PDB entry 9N5D | X-ray diffraction, 3.35 A resolution | chains C and K of the 13 polymer chains in the assembly

# Chain C
Protein: DNA-directed RNA polymerase II subunit RPB3
Source organism: Saccharomyces cerevisiae S288C
UniProtKB: P16370 (RPB3_YEAST); numbering as in UniProt (aligned over 1-318)
Sequence (318 residues; row label = number of the first residue in the row):
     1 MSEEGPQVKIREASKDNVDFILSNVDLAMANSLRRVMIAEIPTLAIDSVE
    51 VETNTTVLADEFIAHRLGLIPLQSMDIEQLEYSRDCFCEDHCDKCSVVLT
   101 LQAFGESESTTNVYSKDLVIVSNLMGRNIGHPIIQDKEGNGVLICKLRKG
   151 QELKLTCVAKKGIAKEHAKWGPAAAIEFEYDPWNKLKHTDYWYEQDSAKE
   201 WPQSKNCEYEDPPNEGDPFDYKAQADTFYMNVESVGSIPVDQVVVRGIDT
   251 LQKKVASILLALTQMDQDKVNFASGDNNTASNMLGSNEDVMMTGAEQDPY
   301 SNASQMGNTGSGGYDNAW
Not modelled in the structure: 1, 269-318
Swiss-Prot annotation at these positions:
  - binding site (Zn(2+)): Cys86, Cys88, Cys92, Cys95
  - modified residue: Ser2 (N-acetylserine)
  - natural variant: Ala30 (A30D: In mutant RPB3-1)
  - mutagenesis: Lys9 (K9E: Transcript termination readthrough)
Ion coordination: Zn2+: Cys88, Cys92, Cys95

# Chain K
Protein: DNA-directed RNA polymerase II subunit RPB11
Source organism: Saccharomyces cerevisiae S288C
UniProtKB: P38902 (RPB11_YEAST); numbering as in UniProt (aligned over 1-120)
Sequence (120 residues; numbered 1 to 120; the number before each row is that of its first residue):
     1 MNAPDRFELFLLGEGESKLKIDPDTKAPNAVVITFEKEDHTLGNLIRAEL
    51 LNDRKVLFAAYKVEHPFFARFKLRIQTTEGYDPKDALKNACNSIINKLGA
   101 LKTNFETEWNLQTLAADDAF
Not modelled in the structure: 115-120
Swiss-Prot annotation at these positions:
  - mutagenesis: Glu108 (E108G/V: Transcript termination readthrough; E108K: Transcript termination readthrough. Lethal), Leu111 (L111P: Transcript termination readthrough), Leu114 (L114P: Transcript termination readthrough)

# How chain C and chain K interact
Contacting residue pairs - 68 pairs, chain C then chain K:
  Ser2(C) with Asn104(K), hydrogen bond
  Glu3(C) with Asn104(K), hydrogen bond (backbone-side chain)
  Glu4(C) with Ala100(K)
  Pro6(C) with Lys97(K); Leu101(K), hydrophobic; Asn104(K), hydrogen bond (backbone-side chain)
  Val8(C) with Leu101(K), hydrophobic; Asn104(K); Phe105(K), hydrophobic; Glu108(K)
  Lys9(C) with Glu108(K); Gln112(K)
  Ile10(C) with Phe105(K), hydrophobic; Glu108(K); Trp109(K); Gln112(K), hydrogen bond (backbone-side chain)
  Ala13(C) with Leu114(K)
  Ser14(C) with Leu114(K)
  Phe20(C) with Phe105(K), hydrophobic
  Leu22(C) with Leu101(K), hydrophobic
  Asp26(C) with Lys97(K), salt bridge
  Ala28(C) with Asn44(K); Leu45(K); Ala48(K), hydrophobic
  Met29(C) with Leu45(K); Ile94(K); Lys97(K); Leu98(K), hydrophobic
  Ser32(C) with Thr41(K), hydrogen bond (side chain-backbone); Leu45(K)
  Arg35(C) with Asp39(K), salt bridge; His40(K); Thr41(K), hydrogen bond
  Val36(C) with Thr41(K)
  Arg84(C) with Phe10(K); Leu11(K)
  Ile163(C) with Phe10(K), hydrophobic
  Ala164(C) with Arg6(K)
  Lys165(C) with Arg6(K), hydrogen bond (backbone-side chain); Asp39(K), salt bridge
  Glu166(C) with Arg6(K), hydrogen bond (backbone-side chain); Phe10(K)
  His167(C) with Arg6(K)
  Val240(C) with Trp109(K), hydrophobic
  Asp241(C) with Trp109(K), hydrogen bond
  Val244(C) with Phe105(K), hydrophobic
  Val245(C) with Lys102(K)
  Ile248(C) with Leu98(K)
  Asp249(C) with Lys102(K), salt bridge
  Leu251(C) with Leu45(K), hydrophobic
  Gln252(C) with Ile95(K); Leu98(K); Lys102(K)
  Lys254(C) with Glu38(K), salt bridge; Leu42(K)
  Val255(C) with Cys91(K), hydrophobic; Ile95(K), hydrophobic
  Ala256(C) with Ile95(K)
  Ile258(C) with Lys18(K); Leu19(K), hydrophobic; Phe35(K), hydrophobic; Leu42(K), hydrophobic
  Leu259(C) with Cys91(K), hydrophobic; Ile95(K), hydrophobic
  Leu262(C) with Leu19(K), hydrophobic; Leu87(K), hydrophobic; Lys88(K)
  Met265(C) with Ile21(K), hydrophobic
Interface residues without a listed pair, chain C (44 interface residues in all): Gln7, Arg11, Val18, Asn31, Ala168, Thr263
Interface residues without a listed pair, chain K (36 interface residues in all): Phe7, Asn52, Asn92, Gly99, Thr103

# In short
44 residues of chain C face 36 of chain K across their interface, with 9 hydrogen bonds and 5 salt bridges.
Polar pairs include Asp26(C)-Lys97(K), Arg35(C)-Asp39(K) and Lys165(C)-Asp39(K).
Chain C is DNA-directed RNA polymerase II subunit RPB3 and chain K is DNA-directed RNA polymerase II subunit
RPB11, both from Saccharomyces cerevisiae S288C; the structure, RNA polymerase II elongation complex with
8-oxoG at +1 site, CMP added, was determined by X-ray diffraction (same publication as 9N5B, 9N5C, 9N5E, 9N5F
and 9N5G).
